PDB entry 5MMJ | electron microscopy, 3.60 A resolution | chains a and d of the 27 polymer chains in the assembly

[Chain a]
Molecule: 16S ribosomal RNA
Organism: Spinacia oleracea
Sequence (1491 nucleotides; numbered 1 to 1491; the number before each row is that of its first residue):
     1 UCUCAUGGAGAGUUCGAUCCUGGCUCAGGAUGAACGCUGGCGGCAUGCUU
    51 AACACAUGCAAGUCGGACGGGAAGUGGUGUUUCCAGUGGCGGACGGGUGA
   101 GUAACGCGUAAGAACCUGCCCUUGGGAGGGGAACAACAGCUGGAAACGGC
   151 UGCUAAUACCCCGUAGGCUGAGAAGCAAAAGGAGGAAUCCGCCCGAGGAG
   201 GGGCUCGCGUCUGAUUAGCUAGUUGGUGAGGUAAUAGCUUACCAAGGCGA
   251 UGAUCAGUAGCUGGUCCGAGAGGAUGAUCAGCCACACUGGGACUGAGACA
   301 CGGCCCAGACUCCUACGGGAGGCAGCAGUGGGGAAUUUUCCGCAAUGGGC
   351 GAAAGCCUGACGGAGCAAUGCCGCGUGGAGGCAGAAGGCCCACGGGUCGU
   401 GAACUUCUUUUCCCGGAGAAGAAGCAAUGACGGUAUCCGGGGAAUAAGCA
   451 UCGGCUAACUCUGUGCCAGCAGCCGCGGUAAGACAGAGGAUGCAAGCGUU
   501 AUCCGGAAUGAUUGGGCGUAAAGCGUCUGUAGGUGGCUUUUUAAGUCCGC
   551 CGUCAAAUCCCAGGGCUCAACCCUGGACAGGCGGUGGAAACUACCAAGCU
   601 GGAGUACGGUAGGGGCAGAGGGAAUUUCCGGUGGAGCGGUGAAAUGCGUA
   651 GAGAUCGGAAAGAACACCAACGGCGAAAGCACUCUGCUGGGCCGACACUG
   701 ACACUGAGAGACGAAAGCUAGGGGAGCGAAUGGGAUUAGAUACCCCAGUA
   751 GUCCUAGCCGUAAACGAUGGAUACUAGGCGCUGUGCGUAUCGACCCGUGC
   801 AGUGUUGUAGCUAACGCGUUAAGUAUCCCGCCUGGGGAGUACGUUCGCAA
   851 GAAUGAAACUCAAAGGAAUUGACGGGGGCCCGCACAAGCGGUGGAGCAUG
   901 UGGUUUAAUUCGAUGCAAAGCGAAGAACCUUACCAGGGCUUGACAUGCCG
   951 CGAAUCCUCUUGAAAGAGAGGGGUGCCUUCGGGAACGCGGACACAGGUGG
  1001 UGCAUGGCUGUCGUCAGCUCGUGCCGUAAGGUGUUGGGUUAAGUCCCGCA
  1051 ACGAGCGCAACCCUCGUGUUUAGUUGCCAACGUUGAGUUUGGAACCCUGA
  1101 ACAGACUGCCGGUGAUAAGCCGGAGGAAGGUGAGGAUGACGUCAAGUCAU
  1151 CAUGCCCCUUAUGCCCUGGGCGACACACGUGCUACAAUGGCCGGGACAAA
  1201 GGGUCGCGAUCCCGCGAGGGUGAGCUAACCCCAAAAACCCGUCCUCAGUU
  1251 CGGAUUGCAGGCUGCAACUCGCCUGCAUGAAGCCGGAAUCGCUAGUAAUC
  1301 GCCGGUCAGCCAUACGGCGGUGAAUUCGUUCCCGGGCCUUGUACACACCG
  1351 CCCGUCACACUAUGGGAGCUGGCCAUGCCCGAAGUCGUUACCUUAACCGC
  1401 AAGGAGGGGGAUGCCGAAGGCAGGGCUAGUGACUGGAGUGAAGUCGUAAC
  1451 AAGGUAGCCGUACUGGAAGGUGCGGCUGGAUCACCUCCUUU
Unresolved in the structure: 1485-1491
Ion coordination: Mg2+ site 1 near G22 (its only coordinating residue here); Mg2+ site 2 near A34 (its only coordinating residue here); Mg2+ site 3: U49, G99; Mg2+ site 4 near A54 (its only coordinating residue here); Mg2+ site 5 near U57 (its only coordinating residue here); Mg2+ site 6 near A67 (its only coordinating residue here); Mg2+ site 7 near U80 (its only coordinating residue here); Mg2+ site 8: A93, G302; Mg2+ site 9 near C94 (its only coordinating residue here); Mg2+ site 10 near G95 (its only coordinating residue here); Mg2+ site 11 near G97 (its only coordinating residue here); Mg2+ site 12: A100, G101, G260; 81 more Mg2+ sites not listed
What the authors report for this chain:
  - conformationally variable residues (side-chain flip): A1441, A1442

[Chain d]
Molecule: 30S ribosomal protein S4, chloroplastic
Organism: Spinacia oleracea
UniProtKB: P13788 (RR4_SPIOL); residues 1-201 here = UniProt positions 1-201
Sequence (201 residues; each row starts with the number of its first residue):
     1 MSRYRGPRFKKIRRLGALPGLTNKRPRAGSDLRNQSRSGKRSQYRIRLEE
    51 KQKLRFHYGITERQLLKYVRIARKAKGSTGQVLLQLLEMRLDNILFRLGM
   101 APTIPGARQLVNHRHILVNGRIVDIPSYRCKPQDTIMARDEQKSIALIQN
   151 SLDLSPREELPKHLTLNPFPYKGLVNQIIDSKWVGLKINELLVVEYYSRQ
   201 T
Unresolved in the structure: 1, 201

[How chain a and chain d interact]
Contacting residue pairs (104; chain a residue first):
  A5(a) - Lys76(d)  salt bridge to the phosphate
  U6(a) - Arg73(d)  hydrogen bond to the sugar
  U6(a) - Gly77(d)  hydrogen bond to the base
  U6(a) - Thr79(d)  base contact
  A9(a) - Glu195(d)  hydrogen bond to the base
  A9(a) - Ser198(d)  base contact
  A9(a) - Arg199(d)  hydrogen bond to the base
  G28(a) - Arg199(d)  hydrogen bond to the sugar
  G28(a) - Gln200(d)  phosphate contact
  G29(a) - Gln200(d)  phosphate contact
  C372(a) - Arg63(d)  salt bridge to the phosphate
  C372(a) - Lys67(d)  hydrogen bond to the phosphate
  G373(a) - Gln64(d)  phosphate contact
  G373(a) - Lys67(d)  salt bridge to the phosphate
  G373(a) - Ser127(d)  phosphate contact
  C374(a) - Gln64(d)  phosphate contact
  C374(a) - Asn112(d)  hydrogen bond to the phosphate
  C374(a) - Pro126(d)  sugar contact
  C374(a) - Ser127(d)  hydrogen bond to the phosphate
  G375(a) - Ser2(d)  hydrogen bond to the base
  G375(a) - Arg3(d)  phosphate contact
  G375(a) - Arg108(d)  salt bridge to the phosphate
  G375(a) - Asn112(d)  hydrogen bond to the phosphate
  G375(a) - Pro126(d)  phosphate contact
  U376(a) - Ser2(d)  hydrogen bond to the base
  U376(a) - Arg3(d)  salt bridge to the phosphate
  U376(a) - Arg5(d)  base contact
  G377(a) - Arg3(d)  phosphate contact
  G377(a) - Arg5(d)  salt bridge to the phosphate
  G377(a) - Gln109(d)  hydrogen bond to the base
  G378(a) - Arg3(d)  salt bridge to the phosphate
  G378(a) - Pro105(d)  sugar contact
  G378(a) - Gly106(d)  sugar contact
  G378(a) - Gln109(d)  sugar contact
  A379(a) - Arg8(d)  salt bridge to the phosphate
  A379(a) - Thr103(d)  hydrogen bond to the phosphate
  A379(a) - Pro105(d)  phosphate contact
  G380(a) - Arg8(d)  salt bridge to the phosphate
  G380(a) - Asn23(d)  hydrogen bond to the phosphate
  G380(a) - Lys24(d)  phosphate contact
  G381(a) - Lys24(d)  salt bridge to the phosphate
  A383(a) - Arg27(d)  base contact
  G395(a) - Arg33(d)  hydrogen bond to the phosphate
  G396(a) - Ser30(d)  phosphate contact
  G396(a) - Arg33(d)  salt bridge to the phosphate
  G396(a) - Asn34(d)  hydrogen bond to the sugar
  U397(a) - Gly29(d)  phosphate contact
  U397(a) - Ser30(d)  hydrogen bond to the phosphate
  U397(a) - Asp31(d)  phosphate contact
  G399(a) - Pro7(d)  phosphate contact
  G399(a) - Lys10(d)  salt bridge to the phosphate
  U400(a) - Phe9(d)  phosphate contact
  U400(a) - Arg13(d)  salt bridge to the phosphate
  U400(a) - Lys24(d)  hydrogen bond to the sugar
  G401(a) - Arg8(d)  salt bridge to the phosphate
  G401(a) - Phe9(d)  hydrogen bond to the phosphate
  C407(a) - Leu147(d)  sugar contact
  U408(a) - Gln109(d)  base contact
  U408(a) - His113(d)  hydrogen bond to the sugar
  U408(a) - His115(d)  hydrogen bond to the phosphate
  U408(a) - Lys143(d)  phosphate contact
  U408(a) - Leu147(d)  sugar contact
  U409(a) - His113(d)  sugar contact
  U409(a) - His115(d)  salt bridge to the phosphate
  U410(a) - Asn112(d)  sugar contact
  U410(a) - His113(d)  sugar contact
  U410(a) - Arg114(d)  phosphate contact
  U411(a) - Arg114(d)  salt bridge to the phosphate
  C437(a) - Arg114(d)  salt bridge to the phosphate
  C438(a) - Arg139(d)  salt bridge to the phosphate
  A447(a) - Arg5(d)  hydrogen bond to the base
  U456(a) - Tyr44(d)  sugar contact
  A457(a) - Arg14(d)  hydrogen bond to the sugar
  A457(a) - Ser42(d)  hydrogen bond to the phosphate
  A457(a) - Tyr44(d)  phosphate contact
  A457(a) - Arg45(d)  sugar contact
  A457(a) - Leu48(d)  sugar contact
  A458(a) - Arg45(d)  salt bridge to the phosphate
  C459(a) - Ser38(d)  phosphate contact
  A490(a) - Lys10(d)  salt bridge to the phosphate
  U491(a) - Lys11(d)  salt bridge to the phosphate
  U491(a) - Arg14(d)  salt bridge to the phosphate
  G492(a) - Lys11(d)  salt bridge to the phosphate
  G492(a) - Arg14(d)  salt bridge to the phosphate
  G492(a) - Gln52(d)  hydrogen bond to the phosphate
  C493(a) - Lys51(d)  salt bridge to the phosphate
  C493(a) - Gln52(d)  hydrogen bond to the phosphate
  C493(a) - Arg55(d)  salt bridge to the phosphate
  C493(a) - Glu62(d)  phosphate contact
  C493(a) - Tyr196(d)  phosphate contact
  A494(a) - Arg55(d)  salt bridge to the phosphate
  A494(a) - Thr61(d)  phosphate contact
  A494(a) - Glu62(d)  hydrogen bond to the phosphate
  A494(a) - Arg63(d)  hydrogen bond to the phosphate
  A495(a) - Ser2(d)  phosphate contact
  C497(a) - Arg63(d)  salt bridge to the phosphate
  C560(a) - Lys74(d)  salt bridge to the phosphate
  U567(a) - Arg121(d)  salt bridge to the phosphate
  U567(a) - Ile122(d)  base contact
  U567(a) - Val123(d)  base contact
  U567(a) - Asp124(d)  hydrogen bond to the base
  C568(a) - Ile125(d)  base contact
  C568(a) - Tyr128(d)  sugar contact
  A569(a) - Lys67(d)  hydrogen bond to the sugar
Interface residues without a listed pair, chain a (53 interface residues in all): G7, G8, A30, C371, C398, A443, G496, C561
Interface residues without a listed pair, chain d (65 interface residues in all): Leu21, Arg47, Arg70, Pro102

[Summary]
53 residues of chain a and 65 residues of chain d are in contact; the contacts include 30 hydrogen bonds and
30 salt bridges. Among the polar pairs are U6(a)-Gly77(d), A9(a)-Glu195(d) and A9(a)-Arg199(d). The Mg2+ site
3 is built by U49(a) and G99(a). The paper reports conformational variability at A1441(a) and A1442(a).
Chain a is 16S ribosomal RNA and chain d is 30S ribosomal protein S4, chloroplastic, both from Spinacia
oleracea; the structure, Structure of the small subunit of the chloroplast ribosome, was determined by
electron microscopy, deposited together with 5MMI and 5MMM.
